6LA5 - chains B and C of the 5 polymer chains in the assembly; structure by electron microscopy, 2.86 A resolution.

# Chain B
Molecule: Capsid protein VP2
From: Echovirus E11
Chain sequence (251 residues; row label = number of the first residue in the row):
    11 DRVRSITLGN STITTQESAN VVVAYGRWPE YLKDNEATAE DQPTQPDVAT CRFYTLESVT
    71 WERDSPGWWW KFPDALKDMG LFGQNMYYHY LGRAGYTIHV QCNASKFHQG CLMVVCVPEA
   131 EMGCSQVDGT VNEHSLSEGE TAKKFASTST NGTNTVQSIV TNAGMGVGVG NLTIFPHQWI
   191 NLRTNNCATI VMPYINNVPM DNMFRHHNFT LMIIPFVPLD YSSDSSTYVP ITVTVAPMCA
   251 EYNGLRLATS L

# Chain C
Molecule: Capsid protein VP3
From: Echovirus E11
Chain sequence (238 residues; numbered 1 to 238; the number before each row is that of its first residue):
     1 GLPVMNTPGS NQFLTSDDFQ SPSAMPQFDV TPELNIPGEV QNLMEIAEVD SVVPVNNVEG
    61 KLDTMEIYRI PVQSGNHQSS QVFGFQVQPG LDNVFKHTLL GEILNYYAHW SGSIKLTFVF
   121 CGSAMATGKF LLAYAPPGAN APKSRKDAML GTHIIWDVGL QSSCVLCIPW ISQTHYRLVQ
   181 QDEYTSAGNV TCWYQTGIVV PAGTPTSCSI MCFVSACNDF SVRLLKDTPF IEQSALLQ

# Chain B / chain C interface
Contacting residue pairs (60):
  Tyr35(B) - Gly38(C)
  Arg37(B) - Asn35(C)  hydrogen bond
  Arg37(B) - Ile36(C)
  Arg37(B) - Pro37(C)
  Glu46(B) - Asn35(C)
  Lys116(B) - Ala124(C)
  Lys116(B) - Met125(C)
  Phe117(B) - Met125(C)  hydrophobic
  Phe117(B) - Ala202(C)
  Phe117(B) - Gly203(C)
  Phe117(B) - Thr204(C)
  Phe117(B) - Pro205(C)
  His118(B) - Ser123(C)
  Gln119(B) - Gly122(C)
  Gln119(B) - Ser123(C)  hydrogen bond (side chain-backbone)
  Gln119(B) - Ser207(C)  hydrogen bond (side chain-backbone)
  Gln119(B) - Cys208(C)
  Thr171(B) - Asp63(C)
  Thr171(B) - Thr64(C)
  Val179(B) - Met65(C)  hydrophobic
  Val179(B) - Tyr68(C)  hydrophobic
  Gly180(B) - Val52(C)  hydrogen bond (backbone-backbone)
  Gly180(B) - Tyr68(C)  hydrogen bond (backbone-side chain)
  Asn181(B) - His97(C)  hydrogen bond (side chain-backbone)
  Asn181(B) - Thr98(C)
  Asn181(B) - Leu99(C)
  Thr183(B) - Val49(C)
  Thr183(B) - Asp50(C)  hydrogen bond (side chain-backbone)
  Thr183(B) - Ser51(C)
  Ile184(B) - Ile46(C)  hydrophobic
  Ile184(B) - Leu99(C)  hydrophobic
  Trp189(B) - Val52(C)  hydrophobic
  Trp189(B) - Met211(C)  hydrophobic
  Trp189(B) - Phe213(C)  hydrophobic
  Asn191(B) - Phe120(C)  hydrogen bond (side chain-backbone)
  Arg193(B) - Phe120(C)
  Arg193(B) - Gly122(C)
  Arg193(B) - Ser123(C)  hydrogen bond (side chain-backbone)
  Arg193(B) - Ala124(C)
  Arg193(B) - Val158(C)
  Arg193(B) - Gly159(C)  hydrogen bond (side chain-backbone)
  Thr194(B) - Leu160(C)
  Tyr204(B) - Pro37(C)
  Ile205(B) - Pro37(C)  hydrophobic
  Asn206(B) - Ile36(C)
  Asn207(B) - Ile36(C)
  Ile224(B) - Met65(C)  hydrophobic
  Phe226(B) - Val52(C)  hydrophobic
  Phe226(B) - Met65(C)  hydrophobic
  Phe226(B) - Tyr68(C)  hydrophobic
  Phe226(B) - Arg69(C)  hydrogen bond (backbone-side chain)
  Phe226(B) - Met211(C)  hydrophobic
  Val227(B) - Arg69(C)
  Val227(B) - Cys121(C)  hydrophobic
  Pro228(B) - Arg69(C)
  Asp230(B) - Pro205(C)
  Tyr231(B) - Pro205(C)  hydrophobic
  Ser232(B) - Gly203(C)
  Ser232(B) - Thr204(C)  hydrogen bond (side chain-backbone)
  Ser232(B) - Pro205(C)
Other interface residues (no listed pair), chain B (36 interface residues in all): Cys121, Ile169, Val170, Pro203, Val208, Pro209, Pro225, Ser235
Other interface residues (no listed pair), chain C (41 interface residues in all): Glu33, Leu34, Val119, Ala126, Ser162, Pro201, Ser209

# Overview
36 residues of chain B face 41 of chain C across their interface; the contacts include 12 hydrogen bonds.
Polar contacts include Arg37(B)-Asn35(C), Gln119(B)-Ser123(C) and Gln119(B)-Ser207(C).
Chain B is Capsid protein VP2 and chain C is Capsid protein VP3, both from Echovirus E11; the structure,
Cryo-EM structure of echovirus 11 complexed with its attaching receptor CD55 at pH 7.4, was determined by
electron microscopy together with 6LA3, 6LA4, 6LA6, 6LA7, 6LAO, 6LAP and 3 further entries from the same
study.
